5X6D - chains A and B of the 4 polymer chains in the assembly; structure by X-ray diffraction, 2.94 A resolution.

Chain A (and B):
Molecule: Listeriolysin positive regulatory factor A
From: Listeria monocytogenes
Notes: chain B of this document is another copy of the same molecule, construct and numbering; everything in this record applies to it too
UniProt: Q4TVQ0 (Q4TVQ0_LISMN); residue numbers follow UniProt; this construct covers 1-237
Sequence (237 residues; each row starts with the number of its first residue):
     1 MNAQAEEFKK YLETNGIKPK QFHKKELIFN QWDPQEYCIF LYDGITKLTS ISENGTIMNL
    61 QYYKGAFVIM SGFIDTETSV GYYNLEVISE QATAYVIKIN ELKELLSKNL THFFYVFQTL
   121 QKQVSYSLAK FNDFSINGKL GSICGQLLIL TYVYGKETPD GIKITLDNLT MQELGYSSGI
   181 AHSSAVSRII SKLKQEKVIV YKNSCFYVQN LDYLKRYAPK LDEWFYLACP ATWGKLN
Disordered / not traced: 1
What the authors report for this chain:
  - binding site for the 29-nt DNA strand: Ser-184, Arg-188

Chain A / chain B interface:
Residue-residue contacts - 81 pairs, chain A then chain B:
  Gln-4(A) / Asp-75(B)
  Leu-48(A) / Leu-128(B)  hydrophobic
  Ser-50(A) / Asn-132(B)  hydrogen bond
  Ser-50(A) / Lys-220(B)
  Met-58(A) / Phe-131(B)  hydrophobic
  Met-58(A) / Asn-132(B)
  Met-58(A) / Ser-135(B)
  Leu-60(A) / Leu-128(B)
  Leu-60(A) / Phe-131(B)
  Leu-60(A) / Asn-132(B)
  Met-70(A) / Gln-121(B)
  Gly-72(A) / Gln-121(B)  hydrogen bond (backbone-side chain)
  Phe-73(A) / Gln-118(B)
  Phe-73(A) / Gln-121(B)
  Phe-73(A) / Lys-122(B)
  Ile-74(A) / Phe-114(B)  hydrophobic
  Ile-74(A) / Phe-117(B)  hydrophobic
  Ile-74(A) / Gln-118(B)
  Ile-74(A) / Gln-121(B)  hydrogen bond (backbone-side chain)
  Asp-75(A) / Gln-4(B)
  Asp-75(A) / Gln-118(B)  hydrogen bond
  Thr-76(A) / Gln-118(B)
  Ser-79(A) / Leu-227(B)
  Val-80(A) / Gln-121(B)
  Val-80(A) / Ser-125(B)
  Gly-81(A) / Leu-227(B)
  Tyr-82(A) / Lys-220(B)  hydrogen bond (backbone-side chain)
  Tyr-82(A) / Glu-223(B)  hydrogen bond (backbone-side chain)
  Tyr-82(A) / Leu-227(B)
  Tyr-83(A) / Ala-129(B)
  Tyr-83(A) / Lys-220(B)
  Lys-103(A) / Phe-114(B)
  Ser-107(A) / Leu-110(B)
  Ser-107(A) / Phe-114(B)
  Leu-110(A) / Ser-107(B)
  Phe-113(A) / Phe-113(B)  hydrophobic
  Phe-113(A) / Phe-114(B)  hydrophobic
  Phe-114(A) / Lys-103(B)
  Phe-114(A) / Ser-107(B)
  Phe-114(A) / Phe-113(B)  hydrophobic
  Val-116(A) / Phe-117(B)  hydrophobic
  Phe-117(A) / Ile-74(B)  hydrophobic
  Phe-117(A) / Phe-113(B)  hydrophobic
  Phe-117(A) / Leu-120(B)  hydrophobic
  Gln-118(A) / Asp-75(B)
  Leu-120(A) / Leu-120(B)  hydrophobic
  Leu-120(A) / Gln-121(B)
  Leu-120(A) / Val-124(B)
  Gln-121(A) / Met-70(B)
  Gln-121(A) / Gly-72(B)
  Gln-121(A) / Phe-73(B)
  Gln-121(A) / Ile-74(B)  hydrogen bond (side chain-backbone)
  Gln-121(A) / Leu-120(B)
  Gln-123(A) / Val-124(B)
  Val-124(A) / Gln-123(B)
  Ser-125(A) / Val-80(B)
  Ser-127(A) / Ser-127(B)
  Leu-128(A) / Leu-48(B)  hydrophobic
  Leu-128(A) / Leu-60(B)
  Leu-128(A) / Gln-61(B)
  Ala-129(A) / Tyr-83(B)
  Lys-130(A) / Phe-131(B)
  Phe-131(A) / Met-58(B)  hydrophobic
  Phe-131(A) / Leu-60(B)
  Phe-131(A) / Phe-134(B)  hydrophobic
  Phe-131(A) / Ser-177(B)
  Asn-132(A) / Met-58(B)
  Phe-134(A) / Phe-131(B)  hydrophobic
  Ser-135(A) / Met-58(B)
  Ser-135(A) / Lys-139(B)  hydrogen bond (backbone-side chain)
  Ser-135(A) / Gly-179(B)
  Lys-139(A) / Ser-135(B)  hydrogen bond (side chain-backbone)
  Ser-177(A) / Phe-131(B)
  Gly-179(A) / Ser-135(B)
  Gly-179(A) / Ile-136(B)
  Lys-220(A) / Ser-50(B)
  Lys-220(A) / Tyr-82(B)  hydrogen bond (side chain-backbone)
  Glu-223(A) / Tyr-82(B)
  Leu-227(A) / Ser-79(B)
  Leu-227(A) / Val-80(B)
  Leu-227(A) / Gly-81(B)
Also at the interface, not in a pair above, chain A (49 interface residues in all): Thr-56, Tyr-63, Lys-122, Ile-136, Trp-224, Ala-228
Also at the interface, not in a pair above, chain B (49 interface residues in all): Thr-56, Tyr-63, Thr-78, Lys-130, Ser-178, Ala-228

Summary:
The chain A/chain B interface involves 49 residues from each chain; the contacts include 10 hydrogen bonds.
Polar contacts include Ser-50(A)/Asn-132(B), Gly-72(A)/Gln-121(B) and Ile-74(A)/Gln-121(B). From the paper: a
binding site for the 29-nt DNA strand at Ser-184(A) and Arg-188(A).
Both chains are Listeriolysin positive regulatory factor A (Listeria monocytogenes). Entry 5X6D (Crystal
structure of PrfA-DNA binary complex) was determined by X-ray diffraction (same publication as 5X6E).
